Entry 9GEP (electron microscopy, 2.89 A resolution); this record covers chains E and I of the 12 polymer chains in the assembly.

[Chain E]
Molecule: Histone H3.2
From: Xenopus laevis
UniProt: P84233 (H32_XENLA); residues 37-135 here correspond to UniProt positions 38-136 (UniProt number = residue number + 1)
Amino-acid sequence (99 residues; row label = number of the first residue in the row):
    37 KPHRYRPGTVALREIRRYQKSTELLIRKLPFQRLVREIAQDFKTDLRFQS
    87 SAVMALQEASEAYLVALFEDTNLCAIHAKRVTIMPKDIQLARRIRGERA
Unresolved in the structure: 37-38, 135
Sequence notes: conflict Ala102 (Gly103 in P84233)
Swiss-Prot annotation at these positions:
  - modified residue: Lys37 (N6-methyllysine), Tyr41 (Phosphotyrosine), Lys56 (N6,N6,N6-trimethyllysine), Ser57 (Phosphoserine), Lys64 (N6-(2-hydroxyisobutyryl)lysine), Lys79 (N6,N6,N6-trimethyllysine), Thr80 (Phosphothreonine), Ser86 (Phosphoserine), Thr107 (Phosphothreonine), Lys115 (N6-acetyllysine), Lys122 (N6-(2-hydroxyisobutyryl)lysine)
  - lipidation: Cys110 (S-palmitoyl cysteine)

[Chain I]
Molecule: Widom-601 DNA
Sequence (147 nucleotides; each row starts with the number of its first residue; numbers below 1 keep their minus sign (DA-73 is residue -73)):
   -73 ATCGGATGTATATATCTGACACGTGCCTGGAGACTAGGGAGTAATCCCCT
   -23 TGGCGGTTAAAACGCGGGGGACAGCGCGTACGTGCGTTTAAGCGGTGCTA
    27 GAGCTGTCTACGACCAATTGAGCGGCCTCGGCACCGGGATTCTCGAT
Unresolved in the structure: -73, 73

[Chain E / chain I interface]
Pairs across the interface (22; chain E residue first):
  His39(E) - DA-68(I)  sugar contact
  Arg40(E) - DG8(I)  base contact
  Arg40(E) - DT9(I)  hydrogen bond to the base
  Arg40(E) - DG10(I)  hydrogen bond to the sugar
  Tyr41(E) - DT-67(I)  base contact
  Tyr41(E) - DT9(I)  sugar contact
  Tyr41(E) - DG10(I)  phosphate contact
  Gly44(E) - DG8(I)  phosphate contact
  Gly44(E) - DT9(I)  hydrogen bond to the phosphate
  Thr45(E) - DT9(I)  hydrogen bond to the phosphate
  Val46(E) - DT9(I)  hydrogen bond to the phosphate
  Val46(E) - DG10(I)  phosphate contact
  Ala47(E) - DT9(I)  hydrogen bond to the phosphate
  Arg49(E) - DG-66(I)  salt bridge to the phosphate
  Arg63(E) - DA17(I)  phosphate contact
  Lys64(E) - DG18(I)  salt bridge to the phosphate
  Leu65(E) - DA17(I)  phosphate contact
  Leu65(E) - DG18(I)  hydrogen bond to the phosphate
  Pro66(E) - DA17(I)  phosphate contact
  Arg69(E) - DA17(I)  salt bridge to the phosphate
  Arg83(E) - DA26(I)  sugar contact
  Arg83(E) - DG27(I)  sugar contact
Interface residues without a listed pair, chain E (18 interface residues in all): Arg42, Pro43, Glu50, Lys56
Interface residues without a listed pair, chain I (12 interface residues in all): DT-65, DA-64

[Summary]
Chain E and chain I form an interface of 18 and 12 residues respectively; the contacts include 7 hydrogen
bonds and 3 salt bridges. Among the polar pairs are Arg40(E)-DT9(I), Arg40(E)-DG10(I) and Gly44(E)-DT9(I).
Here chain E is Histone H3.2 (Xenopus laevis) and chain I is Widom-601 DNA. Entry 9GEP (Native monomeric
Myeloperoxidase bound to nucleosome core particle) was determined by electron microscopy (same publication as
9GEN, 9GEO, 9GEQ, 9GER, 9IHD, 9IHE and 9IHF).
